Entry 7LB8 (electron microscopy, 3.40 A resolution); this record covers chains B and U of the 4 polymer chains in the assembly.

Chain B:
Protein: Iron(3+)-hydroxamate import system permease protein FhuB
Source organism: Escherichia coli (strain K12)
UniProtKB: P06972 (FHUB_ECOLI); residue numbers follow UniProt; this construct covers 1-660
Sequence (668 residues; each row starts with the number of its first residue):
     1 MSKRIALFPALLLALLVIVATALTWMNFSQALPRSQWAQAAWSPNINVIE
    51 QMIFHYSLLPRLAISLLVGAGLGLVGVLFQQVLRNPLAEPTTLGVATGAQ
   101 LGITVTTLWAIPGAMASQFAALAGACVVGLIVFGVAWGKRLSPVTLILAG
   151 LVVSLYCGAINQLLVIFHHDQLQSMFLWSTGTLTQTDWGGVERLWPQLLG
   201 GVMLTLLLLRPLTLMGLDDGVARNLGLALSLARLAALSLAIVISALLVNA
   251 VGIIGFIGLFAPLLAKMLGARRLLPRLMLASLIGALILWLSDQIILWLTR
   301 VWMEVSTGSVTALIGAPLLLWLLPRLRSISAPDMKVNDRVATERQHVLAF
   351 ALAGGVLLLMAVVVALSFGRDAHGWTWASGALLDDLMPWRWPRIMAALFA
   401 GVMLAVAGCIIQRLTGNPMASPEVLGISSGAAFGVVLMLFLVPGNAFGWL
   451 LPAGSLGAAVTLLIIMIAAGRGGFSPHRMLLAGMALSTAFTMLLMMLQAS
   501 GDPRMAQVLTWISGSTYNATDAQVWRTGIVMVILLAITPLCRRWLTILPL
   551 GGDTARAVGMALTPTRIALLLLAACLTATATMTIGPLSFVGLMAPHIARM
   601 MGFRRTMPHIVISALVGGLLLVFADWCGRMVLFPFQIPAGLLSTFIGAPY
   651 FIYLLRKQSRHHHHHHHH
Not modelled in the structure: 1-5, 324-347, 660-668
Sequence notes: conflict Asn45 (Asp in P06972), Asn47 (Asp in P06972), Leu122 (Gln in P06972), Thr342 (Ala in P06972), Asp384 (Glu in P06972); expression tag (661-668)
Swiss-Prot annotation at these positions:
  - site (Interaction with FhuD): Thr182, Thr184, Glu304, Arg390, Ser515, Tyr517
  - mutagenesis: Ser57 (S57A: Decreased binding to ferrichrome-FhuD), Asp170 (D170A: Loss of binding to ferrichrome-FhuD; when associated with A-171), Gln171 (Q171A: Loss of binding to ferrichrome-FhuD; when associated with A-170), Met175 (M175A: No effect on ATPase activity, but 80% decrease in Fe-ferrichrome transport efficiency of the FhuCB complex compared to wild-type; when associated with A-484; A-492 and A-495 ...), Thr182 (T182A: Loss of binding to ferrichrome-FhuD; when associated with A-184), Thr184 (T184A: Loss of binding to ferrichrome-FhuD; when associated with A-182), Glu304 (E304A: Decreased binding to ferrichrome-FhuD), Arg390 (R390A: Decreased binding to ferrichrome-FhuD), Met484 (M484A: No effect on ATPase activity, but 80% decrease in Fe-ferrichrome transport efficiency of the FhuCB complex compared to wild-type; when associated with A-175; A-492 and A-495 ...), Met492 (M492A: No effect on ATPase activity, but 80% decrease in Fe-ferrichrome transport efficiency of the FhuCB complex compared to wild-type; when associated with A-175; A-484 and A-495 ...), Met495 (M495A: No effect on ATPase activity, but 80% decrease in Fe-ferrichrome transport efficiency of the FhuCB complex compared to wild-type; when associated with A-175; A-484 and A-492 ...), Gln507 (Q507A: Decreased binding to ferrichrome-FhuD; when associated with A-510), 4 further mutagenesis entries in UniProt
What the authors report for this chain:
  - mutagenesis - M175A/M484A/M492A/M495A: unchanged catalytic activity

Chain U:
Protein: Iron(3+)-hydroxamate import ATP-binding protein FhuC
Source organism: Escherichia coli (strain K12)
Notes: EC 7.2.2.16
UniProtKB: P07821 (FHUC_ECOLI); numbering as in UniProt (aligned over 1-265)
Sequence (265 residues; row label = number of the first residue in the row):
     1 MQEYTNHSDTTFALRNISFRVPGRTLLHPLSLTFPAGKVTGLIGHNGSGK
    51 STLLKMLGRHQPPSEGEILLDAQPLESWSSKAFARKVAYLPQQLPPAEGM
   101 TVRELVAIGRYPWHGALGRFGAADREKVEEAISLVGLKPLAHRLVDSLSG
   151 GERQRAWIAMLVAQDSRCLLLDEPTSALDIAHQVDVLSLVHRLSQERGLT
   201 VIAVLHDINMAARYCDYLVALRGGEMIAQGTPAEIMRGETLEMIYGIPMG
   251 ILPHPAGAAPVSFVY
Not modelled in the structure: 1-10
Swiss-Prot annotation at these positions:
  - binding site (ATP): Gly44 to Ser51, Cys168 to Asp179
  - mutagenesis: Lys50 (K50Q: Lack of activity), Asp172 (D172E: Lack of activity), Glu173 (E173A: Lack of activity)
What the authors report for this chain:
  - mutagenesis - E173A: abolished catalytic activity

Interface between chain B and chain U:
Pairs across the interface (30):
  Leu208(B) - Ala116(U)  hydrophobic
  Leu208(B) - Leu117(U)  hydrophobic
  Arg210(B) - Ile108(U)
  Arg210(B) - Ala116(U)
  Arg210(B) - Gly118(U)  hydrogen bond (side chain-backbone)
  Arg210(B) - Phe120(U)
  Pro211(B) - Tyr111(U)
  Thr213(B) - Ile108(U)
  Leu214(B) - Ile108(U)  hydrophobic
  Leu214(B) - Tyr111(U)  hydrophobic
  Gly216(B) - Glu98(U)
  Leu217(B) - Glu98(U)
  Leu217(B) - Gly99(U)
  Arg223(B) - Arg59(U)
  Arg223(B) - His60(U)
  Arg223(B) - Ser80(U)
  Asn224(B) - His60(U)
  Asn224(B) - Ala84(U)
  Asn224(B) - Tyr89(U)  hydrogen bond (side chain-backbone)
  Asn224(B) - Leu90(U)
  Asn224(B) - Pro91(U)
  Leu225(B) - Ala84(U)
  Leu225(B) - Ile108(U)
  Leu225(B) - Gly109(U)
  Leu225(B) - Tyr111(U)
  Leu225(B) - Pro112(U)
  Gly226(B) - Ser80(U)
  Gly226(B) - Ala84(U)
  Leu227(B) - Tyr111(U)
  Arg271(B) - Met100(U)
Other interface residues (no listed pair), chain B (17 interface residues in all): Leu207, Asp218, Val221, Lys266
Other interface residues (no listed pair), chain U (23 interface residues in all): Pro96, Leu105, His114, Met160, Gln164
The authors on this interface:
  - interface residues, chain B: Leu209(B), Gly226(B)

In short:
17 residues of chain B and 23 residues of chain U are in contact; the contacts include 2 hydrogen bonds. Polar
contacts include Arg210(B)-Gly118(U) and Asn224(B)-Tyr89(U). From the paper: E173A of chain U abolishes
catalytic activity; interface residues Leu209(B) and Gly226(B).
Chain B is Iron(3+)-hydroxamate import system permease protein FhuB and chain U is Iron(3+)-hydroxamate import
ATP-binding protein FhuC, both from Escherichia coli (strain K12); the structure, Structure of a ferrichrome
importer FhuCDB from E. coli, was determined by electron microscopy.
